Entry 3NT0 (X-ray diffraction, 1.80 A resolution); this record covers chain A.

== Chain A ==
Protein: Blue copper oxidase cueO
Organism: Escherichia coli
UniProt: P36649 (CUEO_ECOLI); residues 29-516 here = UniProt positions 29-516
Chain sequence (505 residues; row label = number of the first residue in the row):
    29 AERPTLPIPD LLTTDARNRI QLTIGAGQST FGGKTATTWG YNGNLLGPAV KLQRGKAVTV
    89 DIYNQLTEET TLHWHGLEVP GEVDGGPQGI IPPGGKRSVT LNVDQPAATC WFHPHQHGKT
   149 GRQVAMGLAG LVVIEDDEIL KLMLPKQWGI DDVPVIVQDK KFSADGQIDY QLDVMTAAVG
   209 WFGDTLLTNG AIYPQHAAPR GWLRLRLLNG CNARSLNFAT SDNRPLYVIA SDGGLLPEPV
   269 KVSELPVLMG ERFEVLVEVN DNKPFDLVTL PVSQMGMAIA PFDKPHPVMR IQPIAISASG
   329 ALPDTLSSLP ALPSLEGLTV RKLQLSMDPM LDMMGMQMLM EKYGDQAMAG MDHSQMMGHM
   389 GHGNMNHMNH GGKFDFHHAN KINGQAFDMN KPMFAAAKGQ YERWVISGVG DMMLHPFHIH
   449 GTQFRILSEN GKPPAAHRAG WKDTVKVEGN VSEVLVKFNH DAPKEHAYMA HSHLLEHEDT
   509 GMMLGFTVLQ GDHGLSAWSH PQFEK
Unresolved in the structure: 29, 379-402, 522-533
Differences from the reference sequence: engineered mutation Ser-500 (Cys in P36649); expression tag (517-533)
Bound ions: Cu+ site 1: His-101, His-446 (together with acetate ion); Cu+ site 2: His-103, His-141, His-501; Cu+ site 3: His-143, His-448, His-499; Cu+ site 4: His-145, Met-417; Cu+ site 5: Met-355, Asp-360, Asp-439, Met-441; Cu+ site 6: Met-358, Met-362; Cu+ site 7 near Met-361 (its only coordinating residue here); Cu+ site 8: Met-364, Met-368, Met-376; Cu+ site 9 near His-488 (its only coordinating residue here)
UniProt features mapped onto this chain:
  - binding site (Cu cation): His-101, His-103, His-141, His-143, His-443, His-446, His-448, His-499, His-501, His-505
  - mutagenesis: Glu-106 (E106F: Increases oxidase activity with ABTS as substrate), Gly-304 (G304K: Retains 20% of cuprous oxidase activity. Increases oxidase activity with ABTS as substrate. Shows dramatic conformational changes in methionine-rich helix and the relative regulatory loop), Met-355 (M355L: Almost loss of oxidase activity with 2,6-DMP as substrate. Loss of the copper tolerance phenotype), Pro-357 to His-406 (Retains only 10% of cuprous oxidase activity. 30-fold and 10-fold increase in activities with ABTS and pPD, respectively, in the absence of exogenous Cu(2+), but does not change these activities in ...), Asp-360 (D360A: Strong decrease in oxidase activity with 2,6-DMP as substrate. Loss of the copper tolerance phenotype), Asp-439 (D439A: Decrease in oxidase activity with 2,6-DMP as substrate), Met-441 (M441L: Strong decrease in oxidase activity with 2,6-DMP as substrate. Affects copper incorporation into the T1 copper site)
From the paper describing this entry:
  - Cu+ coordination: His-145, Met-355, Met-358, Asp-360, Met-361, Met-362, Met-364, Met-368, Met-376, Met-417, Asp-439, His-488
  - mutagenesis - C500S: abolished catalytic activity (citing earlier work)

== Summary ==
His-101 and His-446 form the Cu+ site 1. His-103, His-141 and His-501 coordinate Cu+ site 2. Curated
annotation (UniProt) lists 10 Cu cation-binding residues and 8 mutagenesis sites. The paper reports that C500S
abolishes catalytic activity; Cu+ coordination by His-145, Met-355 and Met-358 among others.
Chain A is Blue copper oxidase cueO (Escherichia coli); the structure, C500S (T1D) Mutant of CueO soaked in
and bound to Cu(I), was determined by X-ray diffraction, deposited together with 3OD3, 3NSC, 3NSD, 3NSF and
3NSY.
